6SHN - chains C and B of the 4 polymer chains in the assembly; structure by electron microscopy, 3.30 A resolution.

== Chain C (and B) ==
Molecule: Glucose-1-phosphate adenylyltransferase
From: Escherichia coli
Notes: EC 2.7.7.27; chain B of this document is another copy of the same molecule, construct and numbering; everything in this record applies to it too
UniProtKB: P0A6V1 (GLGC_ECOLI); numbering as in UniProt (aligned over 1-431)
Chain sequence (431 residues; each row starts with the number of its first residue):
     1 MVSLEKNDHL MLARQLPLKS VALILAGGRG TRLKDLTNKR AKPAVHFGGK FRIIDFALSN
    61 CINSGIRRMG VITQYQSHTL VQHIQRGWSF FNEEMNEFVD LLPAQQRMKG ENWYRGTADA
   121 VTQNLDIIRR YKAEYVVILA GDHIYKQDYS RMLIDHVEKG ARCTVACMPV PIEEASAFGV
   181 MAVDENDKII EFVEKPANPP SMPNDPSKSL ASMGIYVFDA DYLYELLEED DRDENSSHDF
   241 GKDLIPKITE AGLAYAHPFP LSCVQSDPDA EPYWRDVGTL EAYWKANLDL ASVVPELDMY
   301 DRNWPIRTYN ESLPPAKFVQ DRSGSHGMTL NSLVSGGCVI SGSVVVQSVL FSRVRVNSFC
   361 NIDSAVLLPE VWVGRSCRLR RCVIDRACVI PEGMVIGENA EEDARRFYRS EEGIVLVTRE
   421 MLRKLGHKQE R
Unresolved in the structure: 1-9, 105-115
UniProt features mapped onto this chain:
  - binding site (beta-D-fructose 1,6-bisphosphate): Lys39, Arg419 to Arg423, Gln429 to Arg431
  - binding site (AMP): Arg40, His46, Arg52, Arg130, Glu370, Arg386
  - binding site (alpha-D-glucose 1-phosphate): Tyr114, Gly179, Glu194, Lys195, Ser212
  - site (Could play a key role in the communication between the regulatory and the substrate sites): Gln74, Trp113
Small-molecule neighbours: 1,6-di-O-phosphono-beta-D-fructofuranose (FBP): Lys39, Arg40, His46, Arg52, Thr79, Arg386, Ala387, Arg419, Glu420, Arg423
From the paper describing this entry:
  - binding site for 1,6-di-O-phosphono-beta-D-fructofuranose: Lys39, Arg40, Arg52
  - mutagenesis - Q106A, R115A: decreased catalytic activity on FBP (citing earlier work)
  - mutagenesis - W113A: decreased catalytic activity (citing earlier work)
  - mutagenesis - K39A, R40A, H46A, R52A, P103A (1.5 fold), Y114A (1.5 fold), R386A, R419A, R423A: decreased catalytic activity on 1,6-di-O-phosphono-beta-D-fructofuranose (citing earlier work)
  - catalytic residues: Arg32, Lys42, Lys195 (by similarity / conservation)
  - mutagenesis - Q106A, R107A, R115A: decreased catalytic activity on 1,6-di-O-phosphono-beta-D-fructofuranose

== How chain C and chain B interact ==
Residue-residue contacts - 36 pairs, chain C then chain B:
  Met11(C) with Ala13(B), hydrophobic
  Ala13(C) with Met11(B), hydrophobic; Arg14(B)
  Arg14(C) with Ala13(B); Arg14(B); Asn63(B), hydrogen bond (side chain-backbone); Ser64(B); Asp148(B), salt bridge; Ser150(B), hydrogen bond
  Asn63(C) with Arg14(B), hydrogen bond (backbone-side chain)
  Ser64(C) with Arg14(B), hydrogen bond (backbone-side chain)
  Gly65(C) with Arg14(B)
  Arg67(C) with Arg67(B); Glu97(B), salt bridge
  Phe90(C) with Asn92(B)
  Asn92(C) with Phe90(B); Arg307(B), hydrogen bond
  Glu94(C) with Pro305(B); Arg307(B)
  Met95(C) with Ile62(B), hydrophobic; Asn63(B); Trp88(B), hydrophobic; Pro305(B)
  Glu97(C) with Arg67(B), salt bridge; Phe90(B)
  Lys132(C) with Arg302(B)
  Asp148(C) with Arg14(B), salt bridge
  Ser150(C) with Arg14(B)
  Arg151(C) with Gln15(B)
  Arg302(C) with Asn96(B), hydrogen bond (backbone-side chain)
  Pro305(C) with Glu94(B); Met95(B)
  Arg307(C) with Asn92(B); Glu94(B), salt bridge; Met95(B)
  Asn310(C) with Glu94(B)
Interface residues without a listed pair, chain C (27 interface residues in all): Leu10, Leu12, Gln15, Ile62, Asn96, Glu158, Ile306
Interface residues without a listed pair, chain B (25 interface residues in all): Leu10, Leu12, Ser59, Glu158, Ile306

== Overview ==
The interface between chain C and chain B involves 27 residues on one side and 25 on the other; the contacts
include 6 hydrogen bonds and 5 salt bridges. Polar pairs include Arg14(C)-Asp148(B), Arg67(C)-Glu97(B) and
Arg307(C)-Glu94(B). The paper reports catalytic residues Arg32(C), Lys42(C) and Lys195(C); K39A, R40A and H46A
of chain C, among others, reduce catalytic activity on 1,6-di-O-phosphono-beta-D-fructofuranose; 13
substitutions were tested in all.
Both chains are Glucose-1-phosphate adenylyltransferase (Escherichia coli). Entry 6SHN (Escherichia coli
AGPase in complex with FBP. Symmetry C1) was determined by electron microscopy (same publication as 6SHJ, 6SHQ
and 6SI8).
